Entry 5DL0 (X-ray diffraction, 2.30 A resolution); this record covers chain A.

# Chain A
Name: Alpha glucosidase-like protein
Organism: Chaetomium thermophilum (strain DSM 1495 / CBS 144.50 / IMI 039719)
UniProtKB: G0SG42 (G0SG42_CHATD); numbering as in UniProt (aligned over 31-977)
Chain sequence (951 residues; each row starts with the number of its first residue):
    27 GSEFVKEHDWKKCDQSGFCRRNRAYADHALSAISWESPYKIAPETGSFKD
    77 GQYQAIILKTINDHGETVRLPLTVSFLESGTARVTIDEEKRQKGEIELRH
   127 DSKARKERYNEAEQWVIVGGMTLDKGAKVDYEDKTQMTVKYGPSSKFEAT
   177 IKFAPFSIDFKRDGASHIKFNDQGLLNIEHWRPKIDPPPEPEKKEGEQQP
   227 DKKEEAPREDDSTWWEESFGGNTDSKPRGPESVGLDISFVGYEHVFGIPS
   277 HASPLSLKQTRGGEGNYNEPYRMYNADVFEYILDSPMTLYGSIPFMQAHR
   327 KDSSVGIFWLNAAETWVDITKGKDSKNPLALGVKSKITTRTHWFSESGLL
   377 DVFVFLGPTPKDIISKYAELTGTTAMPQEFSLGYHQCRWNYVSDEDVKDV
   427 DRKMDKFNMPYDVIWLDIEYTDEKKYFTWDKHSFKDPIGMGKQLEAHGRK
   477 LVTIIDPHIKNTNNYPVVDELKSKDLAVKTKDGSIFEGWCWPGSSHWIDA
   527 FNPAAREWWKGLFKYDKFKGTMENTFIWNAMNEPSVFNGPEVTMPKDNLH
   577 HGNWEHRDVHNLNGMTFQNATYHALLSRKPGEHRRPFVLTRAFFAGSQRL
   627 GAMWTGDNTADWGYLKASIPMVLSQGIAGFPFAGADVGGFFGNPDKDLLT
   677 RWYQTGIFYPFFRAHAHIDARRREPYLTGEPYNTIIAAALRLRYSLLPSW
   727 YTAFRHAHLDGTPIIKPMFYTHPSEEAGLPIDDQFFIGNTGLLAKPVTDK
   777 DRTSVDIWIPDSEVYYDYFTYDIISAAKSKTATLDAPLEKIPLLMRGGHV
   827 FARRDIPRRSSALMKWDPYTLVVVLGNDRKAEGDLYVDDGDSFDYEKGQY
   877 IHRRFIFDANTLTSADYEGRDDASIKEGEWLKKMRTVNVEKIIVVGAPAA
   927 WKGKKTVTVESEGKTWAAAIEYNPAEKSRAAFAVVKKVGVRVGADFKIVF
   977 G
Unresolved in the structure: 27-32, 215-235
Cystine bridges: Cys39-Cys45
Differences from the reference sequence: expression tag (27-30); engineered mutation Ala556 (Asp in G0SG42)
What the authors report for this chain:
  - conformationally variable residues (order/disorder transition): Val31
  - binding site for alpha-D-mannopyranose: Asp633
  - catalytic residues: Asp633 (proposed by the authors, not directly observed)
  - mutagenesis - D556A: abolished catalytic activity (proposed by the authors, not directly observed)

# Overview
The paper reports the catalytic residue Asp633; D556A abolishes catalytic activity.
Chain A is Alpha glucosidase-like protein (Chaetomium thermophilum (strain DSM 1495 / CBS 144.50 / IMI
039719)); the structure, Crystal structure of glucosidase II alpha subunit (Glc1Man2-bound from), was
determined by X-ray diffraction together with 5DKX, 5DKY and 5DKZ from the same study.
